PDB entry 6OHE | X-ray diffraction, 3.14 A resolution | chains A and C

Chain A (and C):
Name: AlfC
Organism: Lactobacillus casei
Notes: chain C of this document is another copy of the same molecule, construct and numbering; everything in this record applies to it too
UniProtKB: K0NB39 (K0NB39_LACCA); residues 1-344 here = UniProt positions 1-344
Chain sequence (345 residues; row label = number of the first residue in the row):
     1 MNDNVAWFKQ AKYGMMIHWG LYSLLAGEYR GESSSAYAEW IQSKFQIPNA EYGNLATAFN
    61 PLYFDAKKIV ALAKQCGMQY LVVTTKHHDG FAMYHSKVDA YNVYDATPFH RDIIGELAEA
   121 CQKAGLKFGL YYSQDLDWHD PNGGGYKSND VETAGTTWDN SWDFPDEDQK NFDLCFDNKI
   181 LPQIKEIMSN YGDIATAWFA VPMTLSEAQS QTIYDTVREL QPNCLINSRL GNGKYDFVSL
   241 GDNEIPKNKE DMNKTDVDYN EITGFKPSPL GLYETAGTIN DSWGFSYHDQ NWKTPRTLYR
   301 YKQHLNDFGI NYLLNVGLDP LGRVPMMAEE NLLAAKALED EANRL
Unresolved in the structure: 1, 247-265 (chain C: 1-3, 247-266)
Differences from the reference sequence: engineered mutation A200 (Asp in K0NB39); expression tag (345)
From the paper describing this entry:
  - binding site for N-acetylglucosamine: Y37, W40, A154, W158
  - specificity-determining residues: Y37, W40, W158
  - catalytic residues: D242 (proposed by the authors, not directly observed)
  - mutagenesis - Y37A, D242A, N243A (103-fold), E244A, E274A, W283A: decreased catalytic activity
  - mutagenesis - R229A, N243A/E274A: abolished catalytic activity
  - mutagenesis - E39A (10-fold), F237A, E261A (3-fold): increased catalytic activity
  - mutagenesis - N253A: unchanged catalytic activity

Chain A / chain C interface:
Contacting residue pairs - 48 pairs, chain A then chain C:
  L24(A) with L321(C); R323(C)
  L25(A) with Y63(C), hydrophobic; R323(C), hydrogen bond (backbone-side chain)
  E28(A) with R323(C), hydrogen bond (backbone-side chain); P325(C); M326(C), hydrogen bond (side chain-backbone)
  R30(A) with K68(C)
  G31(A) with M326(C); E329(C)
  E32(A) with M326(C)
  S33(A) with M326(C), hydrogen bond (backbone-side chain)
  E51(A) with Y63(C), hydrogen bond
  N54(A) with L62(C)
  T57(A) with N60(C), hydrogen bond (backbone-side chain); L62(C)
  A58(A) with N60(C); L62(C), hydrophobic
  N60(A) with T57(C), hydrogen bond (side chain-backbone); A58(C)
  L62(A) with N54(C); A58(C), hydrophobic
  Y63(A) with L25(C), hydrophobic; Y29(C); E51(C), hydrogen bond
  Y287(A) with F285(C), hydrophobic; Y287(C), hydrophobic; Q290(C), hydrogen bond (backbone-side chain); D319(C); P320(C)
  H288(A) with M326(C)
  Q290(A) with Y287(C); Q290(C)
  D319(A) with E28(C); Y287(C)
  P320(A) with Y287(C)
  L321(A) with L24(C); L25(C), hydrophobic
  R323(A) with L25(C), hydrogen bond (side chain-backbone); E28(C), hydrogen bond (side chain-backbone); Y29(C)
  V324(A) with E28(C)
  P325(A) with E28(C)
  M326(A) with E28(C), hydrogen bond (backbone-side chain); G31(C); E32(C); S33(C); H288(C)
Other interface residues (no listed pair), chain A (28 interface residues in all): Y29, L55, F285, E329
Other interface residues (no listed pair), chain C (30 interface residues in all): G27, R30, L55, V324

In short:
28 residues of chain A face 30 of chain C across their interface, with 12 hydrogen bonds. Polar pairs include
L25(A)-R323(C), E28(A)-R323(C) and E28(A)-M326(C). From the paper: the catalytic residue D242(A); Y37A, D242A
and N243A of chain A, among others, reduce catalytic activity; 12 substitutions were tested in all.
Both chains are AlfC (Lactobacillus casei). Entry 6OHE (Alpha-L-fucosidase AlfC D200A in complex with
Fuca(1,6)GlcNAc) was determined by X-ray diffraction together with 6O1I, 6O1J, 6O18, 6O1A and 6O1C from the
same study.
